PDB entry 2VSS | X-ray diffraction, 2.22 A resolution | chains C and F of the 6 polymer chains in the assembly

Chain C:
Name: P-hydroxycinnamoyl CoA hydratase/lyase
From: Pseudomonas fluorescens
Notes: EC 4.2.1.101
UniProtKB: O69762 (O69762_PSEFL); numbering as in UniProt (aligned over 1-276)
Amino-acid sequence (276 residues; numbered 1 to 276; the number before each row is that of its first residue):
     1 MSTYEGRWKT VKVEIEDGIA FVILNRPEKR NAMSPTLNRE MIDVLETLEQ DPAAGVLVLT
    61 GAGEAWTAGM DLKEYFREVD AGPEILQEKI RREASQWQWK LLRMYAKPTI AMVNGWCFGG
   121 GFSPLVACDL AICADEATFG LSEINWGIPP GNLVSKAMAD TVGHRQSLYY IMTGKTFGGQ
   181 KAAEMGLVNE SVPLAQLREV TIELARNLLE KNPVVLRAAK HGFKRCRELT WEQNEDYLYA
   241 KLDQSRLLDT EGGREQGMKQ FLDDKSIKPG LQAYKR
Unresolved in the structure: 1-5, 73-81, 251-276
UniProt features mapped onto this chain:
  - binding site (acetyl-CoA): K29, A68, M70, L72, G120, S142, W146
  - binding site (vanillin): Y75, G151, Y239
  - mutagenesis: S123 (S123A: Reduced kcat compared to wild-type but not markerdly), E143 (E143A: Abolishes catalytic activity), Y239 (Y239F: Increased KM for feruloyl-CoA but retains a significant amount of catalytic activity with a kcat 10 times less than that of the wild-type)
Reported in the primary citation:
  - binding site for 4-hydroxy-3-methoxybenzaldehyde: Y75
  - mutagenesis - S123A/E143A, E143A: abolished catalytic activity
  - mutagenesis - S123A: decreased catalytic activity on feruloyl-CoA
  - mutagenesis - S123A: unchanged binding to feruloyl-CoA
  - catalytic residues: Y75, R91, Y239 (proposed by the authors, not directly observed)
  - specificity-determining residues: Y239

Chain F:
Name: P-hydroxycinnamoyl CoA hydratase/lyase
From: Pseudomonas fluorescens
Notes: EC 4.2.1.101
UniProtKB: O69762 (O69762_PSEFL); residue numbers follow UniProt; this construct covers 1-276
Amino-acid sequence (276 residues; each row starts with the number of its first residue):
     1 MSTYEGRWKT VKVEIEDGIA FVILNRPERR NAMSPTLNRE MIDVLETLEQ DPAAGVLVLT
    61 GAGEAWTAGM DLKEYFREVD AGPEILQEKI RREASQWQWK LLRMYAKPTI AMVNGWCFGG
   121 GFSPLVACDL AICADEATFG LSEINWGIPP GNLVSKAMAD TVGHRQSLYY IMTGKTFGGQ
   181 KAAEMGLVNE SVPLAQLREV TIELARNLLE KNPVVLRAAK HGFKRCRELT WEQNEDYLYA
   241 KLDQSRLLDT EGGREQGMKQ FLDDKSIKPG LQAYKR
Unresolved in the structure: 1-2, 250-276
Differences from the reference sequence: conflict R29 (Lys in O69762)
Ligand contacts: acetyl coenzyme A (ACO): E28, R29, R30, A32, E64, A68, G69, M70, D71, L72, K73, F76, W116, F118, G119, G120, S142, E143, W146, I148
UniProt features mapped onto this chain:
  - binding site (acetyl-CoA): A68, M70, L72, G120, S142, W146
  - binding site (vanillin): Y75, G151, Y239
  - mutagenesis: S123 (S123A: Reduced kcat compared to wild-type but not markerdly), E143 (E143A: Abolishes catalytic activity), Y239 (Y239F: Increased KM for feruloyl-CoA but retains a significant amount of catalytic activity with a kcat 10 times less than that of the wild-type)

Chain C / chain F interface:
Contacting residue pairs (22; chain C residue first):
  E46(C) with K89(F)
  E49(C) with I85(F); R92(F), salt bridge
  Q50(C) with L86(F); K89(F)
  E84(C) with V214(F); R217(F), salt bridge
  I85(C) with E49(F); Q50(F); A106(F), hydrophobic; R217(F)
  L86(C) with Q50(F)
  E88(C) with E49(F)
  K89(C) with Q50(F)
  R92(C) with E49(F), salt bridge; L101(F)
  A106(C) with I85(F), hydrophobic
  R217(C) with E84(F), salt bridge; I85(F); E88(F)
  L248(C) with E84(F); E88(F)
Interface residues without a listed pair, chain C (15 interface residues in all): Q87, L101, V214
Interface residues without a listed pair, chain F (16 interface residues in all): E46, Q87, K107, L248

Overview:
Chain C and chain F form an interface of 15 and 16 residues respectively; the contacts include 4 salt bridges.
Among the polar pairs are E49(C)-R92(F), E84(C)-R217(F) and R92(C)-E49(F). Ligands of chain F: acetyl coenzyme
A. The paper reports catalytic residues Y75(C), R91(C) and Y239(C); S123A/E143A and E143A of chain C abolish
catalytic activity.
Chain C is P-hydroxycinnamoyl CoA hydratase/lyase and chain F is P-hydroxycinnamoyl CoA hydratase/lyase, both
from Pseudomonas fluorescens; the structure, Wild-type Hydroxycinnamoyl-CoA hydratase lyase in complex with
acetyl- CoA and vanillin, was determined by X-ray diffraction, deposited together with 2VSU.
